PDB entry 2AOR | X-ray diffraction, 2.00 A resolution | chains C and A of the 4 polymer chains in the assembly

Chain C:
Molecule: 22-nt DNA strand
Sequence (22 nucleotides; row label = number of the first residue in the row):
     1 CAGGXTCCAA GCTTGGATCC TG
Modified positions: 6MA (N6-methyl-deoxy-adenosine-5'-monophosphate) at position 5
Bound ions: Ca2+ site 1: DG16 (shared with 3 residues of chain B)

Chain A:
Protein: DNA mismatch repair protein mutH
Organism: Haemophilus influenzae
UniProtKB: P44688 (MUTH_HAEIN); residues 9-231 here correspond to UniProt positions 1-223 (UniProt number = residue number - 8)
Sequence (223 residues; each row starts with the number of its first residue):
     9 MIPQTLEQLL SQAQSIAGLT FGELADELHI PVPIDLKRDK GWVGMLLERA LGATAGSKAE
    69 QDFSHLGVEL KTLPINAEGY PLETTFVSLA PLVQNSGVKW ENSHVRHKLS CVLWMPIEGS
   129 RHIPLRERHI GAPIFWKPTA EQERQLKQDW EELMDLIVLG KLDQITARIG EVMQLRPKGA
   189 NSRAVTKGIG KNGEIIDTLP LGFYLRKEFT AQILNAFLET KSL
Not modelled in the structure: 229-231
Bound ions: Ca2+ site 1: Glu56, Asp70 (shared with 1 residue of chain D); Ca2+ site 2: Asp70, Glu77, Leu78 (shared with 1 residue of chain D)

How chain C and chain A interact:
Contacting residue pairs - 31 pairs, chain C then chain A:
  DG3(C) - Ala175(A)  sugar contact
  DG3(C) - Arg176(A)  phosphate contact
  DG3(C) - Gln182(A)  hydrogen bond to the phosphate
  DG3(C) - Arg184(A)  base contact
  DG3(C) - Arg214(A)  salt bridge to the phosphate
  DG4(C) - Thr174(A)  hydrogen bond to the phosphate
  DG4(C) - Ala175(A)  hydrogen bond to the phosphate
  DG4(C) - Arg176(A)  salt bridge to the phosphate
  DG4(C) - Arg184(A)  hydrogen bond to the base
  DG4(C) - Pro185(A)  base contact
  6MA_5(C) - Arg184(A)  base contact
  6MA_5(C) - Pro185(A)  base contact
  6MA_5(C) - Ser190(A)  sugar contact
  6MA_5(C) - Tyr212(A)  base contact
  DT6(C) - Lys48(A)  hydrogen bond to the base
  DT6(C) - Pro185(A)  base contact
  DT6(C) - Lys186(A)  base contact
  DT6(C) - Gly187(A)  hydrogen bond to the base
  DT6(C) - Ala188(A)  sugar contact
  DT6(C) - Asn189(A)  phosphate contact
  DT6(C) - Ser190(A)  hydrogen bond to the phosphate
  DC7(C) - Arg46(A)  phosphate contact
  DC7(C) - Lys48(A)  base contact
  DC7(C) - Gly187(A)  hydrogen bond to the base
  DC7(C) - Ala188(A)  base contact
  DC8(C) - Arg46(A)  salt bridge to the phosphate
  DA9(C) - Met53(A)  sugar contact
  DA10(C) - Arg57(A)  salt bridge to the phosphate
  DG11(C) - Ala63(A)  sugar contact
  DG11(C) - Gly64(A)  sugar contact
  DG11(C) - Lys66(A)  sugar contact
Other interface residues (no listed pair), chain A (24 interface residues in all): Lys45, Asp47, Arg191, Leu207

Summary:
Chain C and chain A form an interface of 9 and 24 residues respectively; the contacts include 8 hydrogen bonds
and 4 salt bridges. Polar pairs include DG4(C)-Arg184(A), DT6(C)-Lys48(A) and DT6(C)-Gly187(A). The Ca2+ site
1 is built by Glu56(A) and Asp70(A).
Here chain C is a 22-nt DNA strand and chain A is DNA mismatch repair protein mutH (Haemophilus influenzae).
Entry 2AOR (Crystal structure of MutH-hemimethylated DNA complex) was determined by X-ray diffraction together
with 2AOQ from the same study.
